Entry 3MAS (X-ray diffraction, 3.20 A resolution); this record covers chains A and B.

[Chain A]
Name: Isocitrate dehydrogenase [NADP] cytoplasmic
Organism: Homo sapiens
Notes: EC 1.1.1.42
UniProt: O75874 (IDHC_HUMAN); residues 1-414 here = UniProt positions 1-414
Sequence (422 residues; row label = number of the first residue in the row):
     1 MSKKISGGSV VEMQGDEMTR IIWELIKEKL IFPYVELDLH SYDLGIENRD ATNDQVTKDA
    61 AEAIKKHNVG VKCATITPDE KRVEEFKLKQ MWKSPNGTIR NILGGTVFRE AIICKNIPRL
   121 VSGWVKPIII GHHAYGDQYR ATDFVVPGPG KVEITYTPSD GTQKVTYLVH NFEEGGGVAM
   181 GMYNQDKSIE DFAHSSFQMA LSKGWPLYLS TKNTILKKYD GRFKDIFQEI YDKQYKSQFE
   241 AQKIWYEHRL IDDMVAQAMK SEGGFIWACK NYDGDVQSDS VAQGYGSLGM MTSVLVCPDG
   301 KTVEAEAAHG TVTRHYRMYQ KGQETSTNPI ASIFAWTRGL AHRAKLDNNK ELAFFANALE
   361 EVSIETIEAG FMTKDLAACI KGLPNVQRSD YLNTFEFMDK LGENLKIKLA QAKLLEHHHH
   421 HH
Disordered / not traced: 1-2, 135-139, 272-285, 415-422
Construct notes: engineered mutation His132 (Arg in O75874); expression tag (415-422)
Ligand contacts:
  - isocitric acid (ICT): Thr75, Thr77, Ser94, Asn96, Gly97, Arg100
  - NADP (NAP; NADP nicotinamide-adenine-dinucleotide phosphate): Glu17, Lys72, Ala74, Thr75, Ile76, Thr77, Arg82, Asn96, Leu288, Gly289, Glu306, His309, Gly310, Thr311, Val312, Thr313, Arg314, His315, Ser326, Thr327, Asn328, Asp375
Curated features (UniProtKB/Swiss-Prot):
  - binding site (NADP(+)): Thr75 to Thr77, Arg82, Lys260, Gly310 to His315, Asn328
  - binding site (substrate): Thr77, Ser94 to Arg100, Arg109, Lys212
  - binding site (Mn(2+)): Asp252, Asp275, Asp279
  - site (Critical for catalysis): Tyr139, Lys212
  - modified residue: Ser2 (N-acetylserine), Tyr42 (Phosphotyrosine), Lys81 (N6-acetyllysine), Lys126 (N6-succinyllysine), Lys224 (N6-acetyllysine), Lys233 (N6-acetyllysine), Lys243 (N6-acetyllysine), Lys321 (N6-acetyllysine), Ser389 (Phosphoserine), Lys400 (N6-succinyllysine)
  - natural variant: His132 (R132H: In a glioma sample; this construct carries the variant)
From the paper describing this entry:
  - binding site for isocitric acid: Thr77, Ser94, Arg100
  - conformationally variable residues (order/disorder transition): His132 to Ala141, Asn271 to Gly286
  - mutagenesis - Y139A, K212A: abolished catalytic activity on isocitric acid
  - catalytic residues: Arg100, Tyr139, Lys212
  - mutagenesis - T77A, T77A/S94A, S94A, R100A (120-fold), D252A, D275A: decreased catalytic activity on isocitric acid
  - mutagenesis - T77A (153-fold): decreased binding to isocitric acid
  - mutagenesis - S94A, R100A: abolished binding to isocitric acid

[Chain B]
Name: Isocitrate dehydrogenase [NADP] cytoplasmic
Organism: Homo sapiens
Notes: EC 1.1.1.42
UniProt: O75874 (IDHC_HUMAN); residue numbers follow UniProt; this construct covers 1-414
Sequence (419 residues; each row starts with the number of its first residue; numbers below 1 keep their minus sign (Gly-4 is residue -4)):
    -4 GSPEFMSKKI SGGSVVEMQG DEMTRIIWEL IKEKLIFPYV ELDLHSYDLG IENRDATNDQ
    56 VTKDAAEAIK KHNVGVKCAT ITPDEKRVEE FKLKQMWKSP NGTIRNILGG TVFREAIICK
   116 NIPRLVSGWV KPIIIGRHAY GDQYRATDFV VPGPGKVEIT YTPSDGTQKV TYLVHNFEEG
   176 GGVAMGMYNQ DKSIEDFAHS SFQMALSKGW PLYLSTKNTI LKKYDGRFKD IFQEIYDKQY
   236 KSQFEAQKIW YEHRLIDDMV AQAMKSEGGF IWACKNYDGD VQSDSVAQGY GSLGMMTSVL
   296 VCPDGKTVEA EAAHGTVTRH YRMYQKGQET STNPIASIFA WTRGLAHRAK LDNNKELAFF
   356 ANALEEVSIE TIEAGFMTKD LAACIKGLPN VQRSDYLNTF EFMDKLGENL KIKLAQAKL
Disordered / not traced: -4 to 2, 135-139, 273-285, 414
Construct notes: expression tag (-4 to 0)
Ligand contacts:
  - isocitric acid (ICT): Thr75, Thr77, Ser94, Asn96, Gly97, Arg100
  - NADP (NAP; NADP nicotinamide-adenine-dinucleotide phosphate): Lys72, Ala74, Thr75, Ile76, Thr77, Arg82, Asn96, Leu288, Gly289, Glu306, Ala307, His309, Gly310, Thr311, Val312, Thr313, Arg314, His315, Ser326, Thr327, Asn328, Asp375
Curated features (UniProtKB/Swiss-Prot):
  - binding site (NADP(+)): Thr75 to Thr77, Arg82, Lys260, Gly310 to His315, Asn328
  - binding site (substrate): Thr77, Ser94 to Arg100, Arg109, Arg132, Lys212
  - binding site (Mn(2+)): Asp252, Asp275, Asp279
  - site (Critical for catalysis): Tyr139, Lys212
  - modified residue: Ser2 (N-acetylserine), Tyr42 (Phosphotyrosine), Lys81 (N6-acetyllysine), Lys126 (N6-succinyllysine), Lys224 (N6-acetyllysine), Lys233 (N6-acetyllysine), Lys243 (N6-acetyllysine), Lys321 (N6-acetyllysine), Ser389 (Phosphoserine), Lys400 (N6-succinyllysine)
  - natural variant: Arg132 (R132C: In colorectal cancer and glioma samples; R132G: In a glioma sample; R132H: In a glioma sample; R132L: In a glioma sample; R132S: In a glioma sample)
From the paper describing this entry:
  - mutagenesis - R132A (106-fold), R132C, R132H (200-fold), R132L, R132S: decreased catalytic activity on isocitric acid
  - mutagenesis - R132H: decreased binding to isocitric acid
  - mutagenesis - R132H: increased catalytic activity on alphaKG
  - mutagenesis - R132H/Y139F, R132H/Y139A: abolished catalytic activity
  - disease-associated variants - R132C, R132H, R132S (citing earlier work)
  - disease-associated variants - R132C, R132H (200-fold), R132S: decreased catalytic activity on isocitric acid

[Chain A / chain B interface]
Contacting residue pairs - 98 pairs, chain A then chain B:
  Ala141(A) with Leu216(B), hydrophobic
  Thr142(A) with Tyr167(B); Val169(B)
  Asp143(A) with Leu216(B); Lys217(B); Lys218(B), hydrogen bond (side chain-backbone); Tyr219(B), hydrogen bond (side chain-backbone)
  Phe144(A) with Ile154(B), hydrophobic; Tyr156(B), hydrophobic; Tyr167(B), hydrophobic; Lys218(B)
  Val145(A) with Lys218(B); Arg222(B)
  Val146(A) with Tyr156(B), hydrophobic; Arg222(B)
  Pro147(A) with Tyr156(B); Arg222(B)
  Gly148(A) with Tyr156(B), hydrogen bond (backbone-side chain)
  Pro149(A) with Tyr156(B); Pro158(B); Ser159(B), hydrogen bond (backbone-backbone)
  Gly150(A) with Thr157(B); Pro158(B); Ser159(B)
  Lys151(A) with Thr155(B); Tyr156(B); Thr157(B), hydrogen bond (backbone-backbone)
  Val152(A) with Thr155(B); Tyr156(B), hydrophobic
  Glu153(A) with Ile154(B); Thr155(B), hydrogen bond (backbone-backbone)
  Ile154(A) with Phe144(B), hydrophobic; Glu153(B); Ile154(B), hydrophobic; Met180(B)
  Thr155(A) with Val152(B); Glu153(B), hydrogen bond (backbone-backbone)
  Tyr156(A) with Pro147(B); Gly148(B), hydrogen bond (side chain-backbone); Pro149(B), hydrogen bond (side chain-backbone); Gly150(B); Lys151(B); Val152(B), hydrophobic
  Thr157(A) with Gly150(B); Lys151(B), hydrogen bond (backbone-backbone)
  Pro158(A) with Pro149(B)
  Ser159(A) with Pro149(B)
  Tyr167(A) with Phe144(B), hydrophobic
  Leu168(A) with Thr142(B)
  Val169(A) with Thr142(B); Met182(B); Tyr183(B)
  His170(A) with Tyr183(B); Gln185(B), hydrogen bond
  Phe172(A) with Asn184(B)
  Gly176(A) with Gln185(B); Asp186(B), hydrogen bond (backbone-backbone)
  Gly177(A) with Asn184(B); Asp186(B), hydrogen bond (backbone-side chain); Arg222(B)
  Val178(A) with Tyr183(B); Asn184(B), hydrogen bond (backbone-backbone); Lys218(B); Tyr219(B); Arg222(B)
  Ala179(A) with Met182(B); Tyr219(B)
  Met180(A) with Ile154(B); Met180(B); Gly181(B); Met182(B), hydrogen bond (backbone-backbone); Leu216(B), hydrophobic; Tyr219(B), hydrophobic; Tyr272(B)
  Gly181(A) with Ile154(B); Val169(B); Met180(B)
  Met182(A) with Ala179(B); Met180(B), hydrogen bond (backbone-backbone)
  Tyr183(A) with Val169(B); His170(B); Val178(B)
  Asn184(A) with Gly177(B); Val178(B), hydrogen bond (backbone-backbone)
  Gln185(A) with His170(B); Glu174(B)
  Asp186(A) with Gly176(B), hydrogen bond (backbone-backbone); Gly177(B)
  Leu216(A) with Asp143(B)
  Lys217(A) with Asp143(B)
  Lys218(A) with Asp143(B), hydrogen bond (backbone-side chain); Val145(B); Val178(B)
  Tyr219(A) with Asp143(B), hydrogen bond (backbone-side chain); Val178(B), hydrophobic; Ala179(B); Met180(B), hydrophobic
  Arg222(A) with Val145(B)
Interface residues without a listed pair, chain A (41 interface residues in all): Ile215
Interface residues without a listed pair, chain B (43 interface residues in all): Val146, Asp160, Leu168, Phe172, Gly175

[In short]
The interface between chain A and chain B involves 41 residues on one side and 43 on the other; the contacts
include 20 hydrogen bonds. Polar contacts include Asp143(A)-Lys218(B), Asp143(A)-Tyr219(B) and
Gly148(A)-Tyr156(B). From the paper: catalytic residues Arg100(A), Tyr139(A) and Lys212(A); T77A, T77A/S94A
and S94A of chain A, among others, reduce catalytic activity on isocitric acid; 15 substitutions were tested
in all.
Here chain A is Isocitrate dehydrogenase [NADP] cytoplasmic and chain B is Isocitrate dehydrogenase [NADP]
cytoplasmic, both from Homo sapiens. Entry 3MAS (Crystal structure of heterodimeric R132H mutant of human
cytosolic NADP(+)-dependent isocitrate dehydrogenase in complex with NADP ...) was determined by X-ray
diffraction, deposited together with 3MAP and 3MAR.
